7N3Y - chains B and E of the 4 polymer chains in the assembly; structure by X-ray diffraction, 2.73 A resolution.

[Chain B]
Name: DNA-(apurinic or apyrimidinic site) endonuclease 2
Source organism: Saccharomyces cerevisiae
Notes: EC 3.1.-.-
Reference sequence: P38207 (APN2_YEAST); residues 1-407 here = UniProt positions 1-407
Amino-acid sequence (413 residues; each row starts with the number of its first residue):
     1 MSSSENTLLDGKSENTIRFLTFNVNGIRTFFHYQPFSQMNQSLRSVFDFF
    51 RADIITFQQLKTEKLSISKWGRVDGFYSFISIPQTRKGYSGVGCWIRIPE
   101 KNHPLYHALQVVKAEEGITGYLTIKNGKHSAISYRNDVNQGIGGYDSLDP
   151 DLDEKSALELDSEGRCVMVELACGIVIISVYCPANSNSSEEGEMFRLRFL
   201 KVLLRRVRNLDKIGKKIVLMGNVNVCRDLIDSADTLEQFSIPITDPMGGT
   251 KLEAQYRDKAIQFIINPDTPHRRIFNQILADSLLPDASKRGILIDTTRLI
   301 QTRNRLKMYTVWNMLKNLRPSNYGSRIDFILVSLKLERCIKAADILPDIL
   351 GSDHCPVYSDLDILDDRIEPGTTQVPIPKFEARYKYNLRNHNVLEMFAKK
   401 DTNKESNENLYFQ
Disordered / not traced: 1-10, 366-373, 390-413
Sequence notes: engineered mutation Gln59 (Glu in P38207), Asn222 (Asp in P38207); expression tag (408-413)
UniProt features mapped onto this chain:
  - active site: Tyr181
  - binding site (Mg(2+)): Asn224, Asp353
  - site: Asn224 (Transition state stabilizer), Asp328 (Important for catalytic activity), His354 (Interaction with DNA substrate)
What the authors report for this chain:
  - binding site for the 13-nt DNA strand: Tyr33, Lys201, Arg205, Asn317, Tyr323
  - binding site for the 13-nt DNA strand (chain E): Arg208, Lys316, Leu318
  - binding site for the 13-nt DNA strand: Arg273
  - mutagenesis - Y33E, R208E: decreased catalytic activity (PCNA-stimulated exonuclease activity)
  - mutagenesis - R205E: unchanged catalytic activity (PCNA-stimulated exonuclease activity)
  - mutagenesis - Y33E: decreased growth
  - mutagenesis - E59Q/D222N: abolished catalytic activity

[Chain E]
Molecule: 13-nt DNA strand
Sequence (13 nucleotides; each row starts with the number of its first residue):
     1 TCCGAAATXXXXX
Modified residues: PST (thymidine-5'-thiophosphate) at position 9, PST (thymidine-5'-thiophosphate) at position 10, SC (2-deoxy-cytidine-5'-thiophosphorate) at position 11, GS (guanosine-5'-thio-monophosphate) at position 12, GS (guanosine-5'-thio-monophosphate) at position 13

[Interface between chain B and chain E]
Pairs across the interface (11; chain B residue first):
  Lys201(B) - GS_12(E)  salt bridge to the phosphate
  Arg208(B) - SC_11(E)  base contact
  Ile265(B) - GS_13(E)  sugar contact
  Pro267(B) - GS_13(E)  phosphate contact
  Arg273(B) - GS_12(E)  base contact
  Arg273(B) - GS_13(E)  base contact
  Gln277(B) - SC_11(E)  base contact
  Gln277(B) - GS_12(E)  base contact
  Leu284(B) - GS_13(E)  base contact
  Arg290(B) - SC_11(E)  base contact
  Arg290(B) - GS_12(E)  base contact
Other interface residues (no listed pair), chain B (11 interface residues in all): Ile274, Asp286, Lys289
Other interface residues (no listed pair), chain E (4 interface residues in all): PST_10

[Overview]
The interface between chain B and chain E involves 11 residues on one side and 4 on the other, with 1 salt
bridge. The salt-bridged pair is Lys201(B)-GS_12(E). From the paper: a binding site for the 13-nt DNA strand
at Tyr33(B), Lys201(B) and Arg205(B) among others; Y33E and R208E of chain B reduce catalytic activity
(PCNA-stimulated exonuclease activity); 4 substitutions were tested in all.
Here chain B is DNA-(apurinic or apyrimidinic site) endonuclease 2 (Saccharomyces cerevisiae) and chain E is a
13-nt DNA strand. Entry 7N3Y (Crystal Structure of Saccharomyces cerevisiae Apn2 Catalytic Domain E59Q/D222N
Mutant in Complex with DNA) was determined by X-ray diffraction (same publication as 7N3Z).
